PDB entry 7BL8 | X-ray diffraction, 2.50 A resolution | chain A

Chain A:
Protein: Bromodomain adjacent to zinc finger domain protein 2A
From: Homo sapiens
Notes: fragment: Bromodomain (residues 1796-1899); engineered mutation(s): First two residues SM derive from the expression tag
UniProtKB: Q9UIF9 (BAZ2A_HUMAN); residues 1796-1898 here = UniProt positions 1796-1898
Chain sequence (105 residues; row label = number of the first residue in the row):
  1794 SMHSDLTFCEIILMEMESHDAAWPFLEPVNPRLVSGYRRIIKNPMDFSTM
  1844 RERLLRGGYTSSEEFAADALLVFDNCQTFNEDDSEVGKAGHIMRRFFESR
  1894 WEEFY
Not modelled in the structure: 1794
Construct notes: expression tag (1794-1795)
Residues lining bound ligands: baz2-icr (U1Z; 4-[5-(1-methylpyrazol-4-yl)-3-[2-(1-methylpyrazol-4-yl)ethyl]imidazol-4-yl]benzenecarbonitrile): Trp1816, Pro1817, Phe1818, Leu1819, Glu1820, Pro1821, Val1822, Asn1823, Leu1826, Val1827, Tyr1830, Asn1873, Val1879
From the paper describing this entry:
  - binding site for baz2-icr: Leu1819, Glu1820, Val1879
  - conformationally variable residues (side-chain flip): Glu1820

Summary:
Ligands of chain A: baz2-icr. From the paper: a binding site for baz2-icr at Leu1819, Glu1820 and Val1879;
conformational variability at Glu1820.
Chain A is Bromodomain adjacent to zinc finger domain protein 2A (Homo sapiens); the structure, BAZ2A
bromodomain in complex with the chemical probe BAZ2-ICR, was determined by X-ray diffraction together with
7BL9, 7BLA, 7BLB, 7BLC and 7BLD from the same study.
